Entry 7UO0 (electron microscopy, 3.40 A resolution); this record covers chains A and B of the 3 polymer chains in the assembly.

Chain A:
Molecule: Ribonuclease P protein component
From: Escherichia coli
Notes: EC 3.1.26.5
UniProt: C3SLK7 (C3SLK7_ECOLX); residues 0-118 here correspond to UniProt positions 1-119 (UniProt number = residue number + 1)
Amino-acid sequence (119 residues; row label = number of the first residue in the row; numbering starts at 0):
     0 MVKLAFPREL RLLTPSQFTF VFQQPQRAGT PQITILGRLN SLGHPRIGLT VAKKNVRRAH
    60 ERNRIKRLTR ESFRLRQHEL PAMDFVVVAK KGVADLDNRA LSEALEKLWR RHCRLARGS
Disordered / not traced: 0-1, 114-118

Chain B:
Molecule: RNase P RNA
From: Escherichia coli
Sequence (373 nucleotides; numbered 1 to 373; the number before each row is that of its first residue):
     1 GAAGCUGACC AGACAGUCGC CGCUUCGUCG UCGUCCUCUU CGGGGGAGAC GGGCGGAGGG
    61 GAGGAAAGUC CGGGCUCCAU AGGGCAGGGU GCCAGGUAAC GCCUGGGGGG GAAACCCACG
   121 ACCAGUGCAA CAGAGAGCAA ACCGCCGAUG GCCCGCGCAA GCGGGAUCAG GUAAGGGUGA
   181 AAGGGUGCGG UAAGAGCGCA CCGCGCGGCU GGUAACAGUC CGUGGCACGG UAAACUCCAC
   241 CCGGAGCAAG GCCAAAUAGG GGUUCAUAAG GUACGGCCCG UACUGAACCC GGGUAGGCUG
   301 CUUGAGCCAG UGAGCGAUUG CUGGCCUAGA UGAAUGACUG UCCACGACAG AACCCGGCUU
   361 AUCGGUCAGU UUC
Reported in the primary citation:
  - conformationally variable residues (side-chain flip): A248

How chain A and chain B interact:
Pairs across the interface (23; chain A residue first):
  Leu-3(A) / G19(B)  phosphate contact
  Ala-4(A) / C20(B)  phosphate contact
  Phe-5(A) / C20(B)  hydrogen bond to the phosphate
  Arg-7(A) / A330(B)  base contact
  Arg-10(A) / A330(B)  hydrogen bond to the base
  Arg-10(A) / A333(B)  salt bridge to the phosphate
  Leu-11(A) / G332(B)  phosphate contact
  Leu-12(A) / G332(B)  hydrogen bond to the base
  Pro-14(A) / G332(B)  base contact
  Arg-57(A) / A349(B)  phosphate contact
  Ala-58(A) / G350(B)  phosphate contact
  His-59(A) / A349(B)  phosphate contact
  His-59(A) / G350(B)  hydrogen bond to the phosphate
  Lys-65(A) / A333(B)  hydrogen bond to the base
  Arg-66(A) / A334(B)  sugar contact
  Arg-66(A) / U335(B)  salt bridge to the phosphate
  Arg-66(A) / G336(B)  phosphate contact
  Arg-66(A) / G350(B)  hydrogen bond to the base
  Arg-66(A) / A351(B)  base contact
  Arg-69(A) / A334(B)  salt bridge to the phosphate
  Arg-73(A) / C18(B)  hydrogen bond to the sugar
  Arg-73(A) / G19(B)  sugar contact
  Asn-97(A) / A337(B)  hydrogen bond to the phosphate
Interface residues without a listed pair, chain A (19 interface residues in all): Phe-17, Asn-62, Glu-70
Interface residues without a listed pair, chain B (15 interface residues in all): G52, U331

Overview:
19 residues of chain A face 15 of chain B across their interface; the contacts include 8 hydrogen bonds and 3
salt bridges. Polar pairs include Arg-10(A)/A330(B), Leu-12(A)/G332(B) and Lys-65(A)/A333(B). From the paper:
conformational variability at A248(B).
Chain A is Ribonuclease P protein component and chain B is RNase P RNA, both from Escherichia coli; the
structure, E.coli RNaseP Holoenzyme with Mg2+, was determined by electron microscopy (same publication as
7UO1, 7UO2 and 7UO5).
